7X5K - chains B and A of the 20 polymer chains in the assembly; structure by electron microscopy, 3.80 A resolution.

== Chain B ==
Molecule: 43-nt DNA strand
Organism: DNA molecule
Sequence (43 nucleotides; each row starts with the number of its first residue):
     2 TTAATTAATTATAATTAATTATTAATTAATTATTAATTAATTA

== Chain A ==
Protein: Flax rust resistance protein
Organism: Linum usitatissimum
UniProtKB: Q9XEH4 (Q9XEH4_LINUS); numbering as in UniProt (aligned over 27-230)
Chain sequence (204 residues; row label = number of the first residue in the row):
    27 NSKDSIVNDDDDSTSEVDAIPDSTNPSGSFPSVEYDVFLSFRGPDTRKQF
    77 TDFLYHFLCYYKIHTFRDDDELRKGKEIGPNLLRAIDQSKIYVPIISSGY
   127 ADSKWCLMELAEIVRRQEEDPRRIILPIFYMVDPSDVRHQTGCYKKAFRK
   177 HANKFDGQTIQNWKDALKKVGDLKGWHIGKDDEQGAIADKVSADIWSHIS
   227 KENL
Not modelled in the structure: 27-58, 229-230
Differences from the reference sequence: engineered mutation Gly-197 (Glu in Q9XEH4)
What the authors report for this chain:
  - binding site for the 43-nt DNA strand (chain B): Lys-171, Lys-172, Arg-175, Lys-176
  - self-association interface (contacts with another copy of this molecule): Phe-79, Lys-200, Glu-209
  - mutagenesis - K200E: decreased catalytic activity on nuclease
  - mutagenesis - K200E: decreased catalytic activity on synthetase
  - mutagenesis - F79A/E209A: decreased catalytic activity
  - mutagenesis - C132A, K200E: unchanged catalytic activity on NADase
  - mutagenesis - C132A: unchanged catalytic activity on nuclease
  - mutagenesis - C132A: decreased catalytic activity on 2',3'-cAMP/cGMP synthetase
  - catalytic residues: Glu-135 (citing earlier work)

== Interface between chain B and chain A ==
Residue-residue contacts (7; chain B residue first):
  DT10(B) with Arg-99(A), sugar contact
  DT11(B) with Lys-130(A), salt bridge to the phosphate
  DA12(B) with Lys-176(A), salt bridge to the phosphate
  DT13(B) with Lys-172(A), phosphate contact; Ala-173(A), phosphate contact; Lys-176(A), base contact
  DA14(B) with Lys-172(A), salt bridge to the phosphate
Other interface residues (no listed pair), chain A (6 interface residues in all): Asp-128

== In short ==
5 residues of chain B and 6 residues of chain A are in contact, with 3 salt bridges. Polar pairs include
DT11(B)/Lys-130(A), DA12(B)/Lys-176(A) and DA14(B)/Lys-172(A). From the paper: the catalytic residue
Glu-135(A); K200E of chain A reduces catalytic activity on nuclease; 3 substitutions were tested in all.
Chain B is a 43-nt DNA strand (DNA molecule) and chain A is Flax rust resistance protein (Linum
usitatissimum); the structure, Tir-dsDNA complex, the initial binding state, was determined by electron
microscopy (same publication as 7VU8, 7X5L and 7X5M).
